Entry 8IXK (electron microscopy, 3.30 A resolution); this record covers chains R and E of the 25 polymer chains in the assembly.

[Chain R]
Name: Attachment protein G3P
Source organism: Inovirus M13
UniProt: P69168 (G3P_BPM13); residues 1-406 here correspond to UniProt positions 19-424 (UniProt number = residue number + 18)
Amino-acid sequence (406 residues; row label = number of the first residue in the row):
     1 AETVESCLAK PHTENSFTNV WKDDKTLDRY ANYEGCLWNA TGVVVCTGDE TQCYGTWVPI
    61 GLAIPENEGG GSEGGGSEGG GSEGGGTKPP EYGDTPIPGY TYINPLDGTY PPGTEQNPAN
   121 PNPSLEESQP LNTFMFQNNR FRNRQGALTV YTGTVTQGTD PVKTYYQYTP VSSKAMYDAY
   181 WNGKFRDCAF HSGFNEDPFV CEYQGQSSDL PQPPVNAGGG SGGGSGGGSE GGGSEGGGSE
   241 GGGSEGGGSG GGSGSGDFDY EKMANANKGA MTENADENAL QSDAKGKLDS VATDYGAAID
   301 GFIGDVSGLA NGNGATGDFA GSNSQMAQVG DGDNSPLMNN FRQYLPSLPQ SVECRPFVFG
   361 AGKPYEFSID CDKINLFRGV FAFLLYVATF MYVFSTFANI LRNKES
Disordered / not traced: 1-261
Differences from the reference sequence: conflict G360 (Ser378 in P69168)
Swiss-Prot annotation at these positions:
  - region: E68 to G86 (G1 (Gly-rich linker)), T87 to P123 (Hinge), G218 to G256 (G2 (Gly-rich linker)), E235 to S244 (Not essential for gene 3 function)

[Chain E]
Name: Head virion protein G6P
Source organism: Inovirus M13
UniProt: P69532 (G6P_BPM13); numbering as in UniProt (aligned over 1-112)
Amino-acid sequence (112 residues; numbered 1 to 112; the number before each row is that of its first residue):
     1 MPVLLGIPLL LRFLGFLLVT LFGYLLTFLK KGFGKIAIAI SLFLALIIGL NSILVGYLSD
    61 ISAQLPSDFV QGVQLILPSN ALPCFYVILS VKAAIFIFDV KQKIVSYLDW DK
Disordered / not traced: 1, 111-112

[Interface between chain R and chain E]
Contacting residue pairs (94):
  M271(R) with L4(E)
  T272(R) with P2(E); V3(E)
  E273(R) with P2(E); V3(E), hydrogen bond (backbone-backbone); L5(E)
  N274(R) with P2(E)
  A275(R) with P2(E); V3(E), hydrophobic; P8(E), hydrophobic
  L280(R) with L11(E), hydrophobic
  K287(R) with V19(E)
  V291(R) with F22(E), hydrophobic
  A292(R) with F22(E)
  Y295(R) with F22(E), hydrophobic; L26(E), hydrophobic; L29(E)
  A298(R) with F33(E)
  I299(R) with L29(E), hydrophobic; F33(E), hydrophobic
  F302(R) with F33(E), hydrophobic; I36(E), hydrophobic
  V306(R) with I104(E); L108(E), hydrophobic
  A310(R) with K101(E); I104(E); V105(E), hydrophobic
  D318(R) with G34(E); A37(E)
  F319(R) with F33(E); A37(E), hydrophobic
  S322(R) with I40(E); S41(E)
  Q325(R) with S41(E); L44(E); A45(E)
  M326(R) with L44(E), hydrophobic; K101(E)
  Q328(R) with I48(E)
  V329(R) with I97(E); V100(E), hydrophobic
  G330(R) with I97(E); K101(E)
  D331(R) with I97(E); K101(E)
  G332(R) with A94(E); I97(E)
  D333(R) with A93(E)
  S335(R) with F96(E); I97(E)
  L337(R) with N51(E), hydrogen bond (backbone-side chain)
  M338(R) with K92(E); A93(E), hydrophobic; F96(E), hydrophobic
  N340(R) with V55(E)
  F341(R) with N51(E); V55(E), hydrophobic; L58(E), hydrophobic
  Y344(R) with V55(E), hydrophobic; L58(E); S59(E)
  L345(R) with L89(E), hydrophobic
  S347(R) with Q64(E)
  P349(R) with V73(E), hydrophobic; Q74(E); L77(E); L82(E)
  Q350(R) with Q74(E)
  S351(R) with L77(E), hydrogen bond (side chain-backbone); P78(E), hydrogen bond (side chain-backbone); S79(E)
  V352(R) with Q74(E)
  C354(R) with L75(E), hydrophobic
  R355(R) with Q74(E); L75(E)
  F357(R) with Q71(E)
  I374(R) with L75(E)
  R378(R) with Q74(E), hydrogen bond (side chain-backbone); L75(E), hydrogen bond (side chain-backbone); I76(E); L77(E), hydrogen bond (side chain-backbone); P78(E)
  F381(R) with P78(E)
  A382(R) with P78(E), hydrophobic; N80(E), hydrogen bond (backbone-side chain)
  L385(R) with P78(E), hydrophobic
  T389(R) with C84(E), hydrogen bond
  Y392(R) with V91(E); K92(E)
  T396(R) with V91(E); I95(E)
  S406(R) with V91(E); K92(E); I95(E)
Other interface residues (no listed pair), chain R (58 interface residues in all): L288, D294, L309, R342, L348, F377, V393, I400
Other interface residues (no listed pair), chain E (63 interface residues in all): R12, G15, F16, L18, L25, I47, L54, L65, A81, F85, Y86, V87, I88, S90, F98

[Summary]
58 residues of chain R face 63 of chain E across their interface; the contacts include 9 hydrogen bonds. Among
the polar pairs are L337(R)-N51(E), S351(R)-L77(E) and S351(R)-P78(E).
Chain R is Attachment protein G3P and chain E is Head virion protein G6P, both from Inovirus M13; the
structure, bottom segment of the bacteriophage M13 mini variant, was determined by electron microscopy (same
publication as 8IXL, 8IXJ and 8JWT).
